Entry 8DWH (electron microscopy, 3.25 A resolution); this record covers chains B and R of the 4 polymer chains in the assembly.

== Chain B ==
Molecule: Gs-mini-Gq chimera
Source organism: Homo sapiens
Amino-acid sequence (246 residues; numbered 1 to 246; the number before each row is that of its first residue):
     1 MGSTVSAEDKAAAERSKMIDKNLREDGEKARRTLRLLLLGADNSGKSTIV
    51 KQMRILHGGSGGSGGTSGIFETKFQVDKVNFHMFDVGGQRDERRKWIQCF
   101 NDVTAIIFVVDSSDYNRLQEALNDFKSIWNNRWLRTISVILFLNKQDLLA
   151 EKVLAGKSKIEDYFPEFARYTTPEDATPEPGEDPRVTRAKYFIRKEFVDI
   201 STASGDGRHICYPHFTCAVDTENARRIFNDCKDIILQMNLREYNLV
Not modelled in the structure: 1-4, 52-67, 88-92

== Chain R ==
Molecule: Mas-related G-protein coupled receptor member X1
Source organism: Homo sapiens
UniProtKB: Q96LB2 (MRGX1_HUMAN); residues 2-322 here = UniProt positions 2-322
Amino-acid sequence (323 residues; each row starts with the number of its first residue; numbering starts at 0):
     0 GPDPTISTLDTELTPINGTEETLCYKQTLSLTVLTCIVSLVGLTGNAVVL
    50 WLLGCRMRRNAFSIYILNLAAADFLFLSGRLIYSLLSFISIPHTISKILY
   100 PVMMFSYFAGLSFLSAVSTERCLSVLWPIWYRCHRPTHLSAVVCVLLWAL
   150 SLLRSILEWMLCGFLFSGADSAWCQTSDFITVAWLIFLCVVLCGSSLVLL
   200 IRILCGSRKIPLTRLYVTILLTVLVFLLCGLPFGIQFFLFLWIHVDREVL
   250 FCHVHLVSIFLSALNSSANPIIYFFVGSFRQRQNRQNLKLVLQRALQDAS
   300 EVDEGGGQLPEEILELSGSRLEQ
Not modelled in the structure: 0-24, 205-210, 279-322
Disulfides: Cys-161/Cys-173
Construct notes: expression tag (0-1)
Residues lining bound ligands: Compound-16 (U2U; N-{2-[(1-aminoisoquinolin-6-yl)oxy]-4-methylphenyl}-2-methoxybenzene-1-sulfonamide): Tyr-82, Ser-95, Lys-96, Tyr-99, Pro-100, Glu-157, Cys-161, Gly-162, Cys-173, Asp-177, Phe-236, Phe-237, Leu-240
UniProt features mapped onto this chain:
  - glycosylation: Asn-16 (N-linked (GlcNAc...) asparagine)
  - natural variant: Ile-36 (I36V: No alteration in ligand-mediated receptor activity), Ala-46 (A46T: No alteration in ligand-mediated receptor activity), Arg-55 (R55L: No alteration in ligand-mediated receptor activity), Arg-131 (R131S: Decrease in ligand-mediated and ligand-independent receptor activity), His-133 (H133R: Increase in ligand-mediated receptor activity), His-137 (H137R: No alteration in ligand-mediated receptor activity), Phe-273 (F273L: No alteration in ligand-mediated receptor activity)
Reported in the primary citation:
  - binding site for Compound-16: Tyr-99, Glu-157, Asp-177
  - mutagenesis - Y99A, E157A, D177A: decreased signaling in response to Compound-16
  - conformationally variable residues (side-chain flip): Trp-241
  - mutagenesis - R79A, E157A, D177A, F236A, H254A: abolished signaling

== How chain B and chain R interact ==
Residue-residue contacts - 30 pairs, chain B then chain R:
  Glu-28(B) / Thr-136(R)
  Arg-31(B) / Arg-131(R)
  Arg-31(B) / Cys-132(R)  hydrogen bond (side chain-backbone)
  Arg-31(B) / Arg-134(R)  hydrogen bond (side chain-backbone)
  Arg-31(B) / Thr-136(R)
  Arg-32(B) / Cys-132(R)
  Leu-34(B) / Cys-132(R)  hydrophobic
  Lys-232(B) / Pro-127(R)
  Ile-235(B) / Pro-127(R)
  Ile-235(B) / Ile-128(R)  hydrophobic
  Ile-235(B) / Arg-131(R)
  Leu-236(B) / Val-124(R)
  Leu-236(B) / Pro-127(R)  hydrophobic
  Met-238(B) / Arg-131(R)  hydrogen bond
  Asn-239(B) / Ser-123(R)  hydrogen bond (side chain-backbone)
  Asn-239(B) / Pro-127(R)  hydrogen bond (side chain-backbone)
  Leu-240(B) / Val-124(R)  hydrophobic
  Glu-242(B) / Asn-59(R)
  Glu-242(B) / Phe-61(R)
  Tyr-243(B) / Phe-61(R)  hydrophobic
  Tyr-243(B) / Glu-119(R)  hydrogen bond
  Tyr-243(B) / Arg-120(R)
  Tyr-243(B) / Ser-123(R)
  Tyr-243(B) / Tyr-130(R)  hydrogen bond
  Asn-244(B) / Arg-213(R)  hydrogen bond (backbone-side chain)
  Asn-244(B) / Thr-217(R)
  Asn-244(B) / Tyr-272(R)  hydrogen bond (side chain-backbone)
  Leu-245(B) / Arg-213(R)
  Leu-245(B) / Leu-214(R)  hydrogen bond (backbone-backbone)
  Leu-245(B) / Thr-217(R)
Interface residues without a listed pair, chain B (15 interface residues in all): Val-79
Interface residues without a listed pair, chain R (24 interface residues in all): Ala-60, His-133, Pro-135, Leu-198, Ile-218, Phe-273, Gly-276

== In short ==
The interface between chain B and chain R involves 15 residues on one side and 24 on the other, with 10
hydrogen bonds. Among the polar pairs are Arg-31(B)/Cys-132(R), Arg-31(B)/Arg-134(R) and
Met-238(B)/Arg-131(R). The paper reports a binding site for Compound-16 at Tyr-99(R), Glu-157(R) and
Asp-177(R); R79A, E157A and D177A of chain R, among others, abolish signaling; 6 substitutions were tested in
all.
Chain B is Gs-mini-Gq chimera and chain R is Mas-related G-protein coupled receptor member X1, both from Homo
sapiens; the structure, CryoEM structure of Gq-coupled MRGPRX1 with ligand Compound-16, was determined by
electron microscopy together with 8DWC and 8DWG from the same study.
